7UEB - chains A and a of the 14 polymer chains in the assembly; structure by electron microscopy, 3.08 A resolution.

Chain A (and a):
Protein: Photosystem P840 reaction center, large subunit
Source organism: Chlorobaculum tepidum TLS
Notes: chain a of this document is another copy of the same molecule, construct and numbering; everything in this record applies to it too
UniProt: Q8KAY0 (Q8KAY0_CHLTE); residue numbers follow UniProt; this construct covers 1-731
Amino-acid sequence (731 residues; numbered 1 to 731; the number before each row is that of its first residue):
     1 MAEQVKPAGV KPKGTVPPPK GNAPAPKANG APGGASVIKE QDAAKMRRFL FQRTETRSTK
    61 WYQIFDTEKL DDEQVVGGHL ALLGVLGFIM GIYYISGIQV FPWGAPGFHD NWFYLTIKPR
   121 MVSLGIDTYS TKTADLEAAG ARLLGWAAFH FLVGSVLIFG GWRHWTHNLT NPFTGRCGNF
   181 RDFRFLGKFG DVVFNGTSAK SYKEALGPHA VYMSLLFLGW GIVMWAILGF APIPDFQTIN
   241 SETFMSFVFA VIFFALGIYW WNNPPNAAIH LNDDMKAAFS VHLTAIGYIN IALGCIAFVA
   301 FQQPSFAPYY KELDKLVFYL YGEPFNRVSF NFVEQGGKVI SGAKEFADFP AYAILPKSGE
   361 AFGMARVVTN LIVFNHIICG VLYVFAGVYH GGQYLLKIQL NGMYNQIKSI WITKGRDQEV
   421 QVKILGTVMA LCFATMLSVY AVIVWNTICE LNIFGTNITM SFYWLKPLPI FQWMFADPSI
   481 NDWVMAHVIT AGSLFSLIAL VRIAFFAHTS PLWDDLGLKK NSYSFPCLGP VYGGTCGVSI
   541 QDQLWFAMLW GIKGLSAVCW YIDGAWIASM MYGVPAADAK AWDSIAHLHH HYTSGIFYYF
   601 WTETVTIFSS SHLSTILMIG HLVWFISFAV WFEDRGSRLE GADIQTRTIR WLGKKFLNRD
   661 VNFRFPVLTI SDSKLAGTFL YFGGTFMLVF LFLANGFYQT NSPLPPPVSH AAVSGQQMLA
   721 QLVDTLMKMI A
Not modelled in the structure: 1-58, 709-731 (chain a: 1-56, 709-731)
Bound ions: bacteriochlorophyll a Mg near Glu242 (its only coordinating residue here); 4Fe-4S cluster Fe: Cys527, Cys536 (shared with Cys527(a), Cys536(a) of chain a); Ca2+: Asp563, Glu603, Phe692, Asn695, Gly696
Ligand contacts:
  - bacteriochlorophyll a (BCL), molecule 1: Trp61, Tyr62, Gln63, Ile64, Phe65, Asp66, Thr67, Lys276, Phe279, Leu283, Leu382, Tyr383, Ala386, Tyr389, His390, Gln393, Tyr523, Gln541, Leu544, Trp545, Met548, Leu675, Phe679
  - bacteriochlorophyll a (BCL), molecule 2: Phe65, Thr67, Leu70, Val75, Gly78, His79, Leu82, Trp165, Met275, Ala278, Phe279, His282, Leu283, Ile286, Tyr383
  - bacteriochlorophyll a (BCL), molecule 3: Asp72, Val75, Val76, His79, Leu80, Leu83, Phe149, Leu152, Val153, Val156, Leu157, Phe180, Phe183, Phe185, Phe194, Thr197, Ser198, Lys200, Ser201, Tyr202, Ala205, Pro208, His209, Tyr212, Met213, Leu216
  - bacteriochlorophyll a (BCL), molecule 4: Leu80, Val156, Leu157, Phe159, Gly160, His164, Leu169, Thr170, Asn171, Pro172, Arg176, Gly178, Asn179, Phe180, Phe183, Arg184, Phe185, Leu186, Gly187, Tyr212
  - bacteriochlorophyll a (BCL), molecule 5: Leu83, Leu86, Gly87, Met90, Tyr94, Ile117, Arg120, Met121, Leu124, Ile126, Trp146, Phe149, His150, Val153, Gly154, Leu157, Met213, Leu216, Phe217, Trp220, Val223, Ile289, Leu293
  - bacteriochlorophyll a (BCL), molecule 6: Leu83, Tyr202, Lys203, Ala205, Leu206, His209, Ala210, Met213, Leu216, Gly219, Trp220, Val223, Pro265, Ala267, His270, Leu271, Asp274, Ala278, Val281, His282, Ala285, Ile286, Trp411
  - bacteriochlorophyll a (BCL), molecule 7: Leu86, Ile89, Met90, Tyr93, Thr116, Ile117, Arg120, Ile286, Ile289, Asn290, Leu293, Phe301, Tyr310, Ile372, Asn375, His376, Cys379, Tyr383
  - bacteriochlorophyll a (BCL), molecule 8: Ile89, Tyr93, Trp112, Phe113, Thr116, Ile117, Leu371, Ile372, Phe374, Asn375, Ile378, Cys379, Leu382, Phe679, Phe682, Gly683, Phe686, Met687, Val689, Phe690, Leu693
  - bacteriochlorophyll a (BCL), molecule 9: Asp110, Asn111, Trp112, Phe113, Leu320, Tyr321, Gly322, His612, Thr615, Ile616, Ile619, Met687, Phe690
  - bacteriochlorophyll a (BCL), molecule 10: Pro119, Arg120, Ser123, Phe217, Trp220, Phe236, Gln237, Thr238, Ile239, Ser241, Glu242, Met245, Ser246, Phe249, Leu293, Ile296, Phe301, Ser305, Phe306, Tyr309, Tyr310
  - bacteriochlorophyll a (BCL), molecule 11: Ile269, His270, Ala277, Ser280, Val281, Thr284, Ala285, Tyr288, Val384, Val388, Gly391, Gly392, Tyr394, Leu395, Tyr404, Ile410, Trp411, Ile412, Lys414, Gly415, Leu497, Leu500, Ala504, Phe505
  - bacteriochlorophyll a (BCL), molecule 12: Leu431, Ala434, Thr435, Ser438, Trp464, Leu465, Lys466, Pro467, Leu468, Pro469, Ile470, Phe471, Trp473, Met474, Phe475, Asp482, Trp483, Ala486, His487, Thr490
  - F26 (2-[(1E,3E,5E,7E,9E,11E,13E,15E,17E,19E)-3,7,12,16,20,24-hexamethylpentacosa-1,3,5,7,9,11,13,15,17,19,23-undecaenyl]-1,3,4-trimethyl-benzene): Val75, His79, Leu82, Leu83, Val85, Ile89, Tyr93, Phe113, His209
  - F39 ([(2R,3S,4S,5R,6R)-6-[(10E,12E,14E)-2,6,10,14,19,23-hexamethyl-25-(2,3,6-trimethylphenyl)pentacosa-6,8,10,12,14,16,18,20,22,24-decaen-2-yl]oxy-3,4,5-tris(oxidanyl)oxan-2-yl]methyl dodecanoate), molecule 1: Phe236, Gln237, Tyr288, Ile291, Ala292, Leu293, Cys295, Ile296, Ala297, Val299, Ala300, Phe301, Gln303, Ser305, Phe306, Ile372, His376, Trp411, Leu497, Val501, Phe505
  - F39, molecule 2: Phe433, Ala434, Leu437, Ser438, Leu468
  - Chlorophyll A ester (G2O), molecule 1: Met429, Cys432, Phe433, Met436, Leu437, Tyr440, Phe495, Ile498, Arg502, Phe546, Leu549, Trp550
  - Chlorophyll A ester (G2O), molecule 2: Met436, Leu437, Tyr440, Ala441, Val444, Ile448, Phe454, Phe495, Leu549, Trp550, Ile552, Lys553, Met570, Phe597, Phe600, Trp624, Tyr681
  - Chlorophyll A ester (G2O), molecule 3: Thr615, Met618, Ile619, His621, Leu622, Trp624, Phe625, Phe628
  - Chlorophyll A ester (G2O), molecule 4: Leu622, Phe625, Ile626, Phe628, Ala629, Phe632, Asp634, Ser637, Arg638, Gly641, Ala642, Gln645
  - Bacteriochlorophyll A isomer (GS0), molecule 1: Met436, Val439, Ile443, Val488, Ala491, Gly492, Ile552, Lys553, Gly554, Ser556, Ala557, Trp560, Ile567, Ile596, Phe600, Thr604, Ile607, Phe608, Leu617, His621, Trp624, Tyr681, Gly684, Thr685, Phe686, Leu688, Val689, Phe692
  - Bacteriochlorophyll A isomer (GS0), molecule 2: Phe597, Phe600, Trp601, Trp624
  - 4Fe-4S cluster (SF4): Cys527, Gly529, Pro530, Thr535, Cys536, Glu633, Ile670, Lys674
What the authors report for this chain:
  - binding site for 1,2-dipalmitoyl-phosphatidyl-glycerole: Arg638, Gln645

Interface between chain A and chain a:
Residue-residue contacts - 185 pairs, chain A then chain a:
  Phe325(A) - Asn452(a)
  Phe325(A) - Ala577(a)  hydrophobic
  Arg327(A) - Ala577(a)  hydrogen bond (side chain-backbone)
  Arg327(A) - Pro707(a)  hydrogen bond (side chain-backbone)
  Phe330(A) - Ile458(a)  hydrophobic
  Phe330(A) - Asp578(a)
  Phe330(A) - Ala581(a)  hydrophobic
  Phe330(A) - Ile585(a)  hydrophobic
  Glu345(A) - Pro707(a)
  Glu345(A) - Val708(a)
  Val422(A) - Arg647(a)
  Lys423(A) - Trp651(a)
  Leu425(A) - Ile644(a)  hydrophobic
  Gly426(A) - Thr648(a)
  Thr427(A) - Trp651(a)
  Met429(A) - Ile644(a)  hydrophobic
  Met429(A) - Gln645(a)
  Met429(A) - Thr648(a)
  Tyr440(A) - Leu622(a)
  Thr447(A) - Met618(a)
  Leu451(A) - Ser611(a)  hydrogen bond (backbone-side chain)
  Leu451(A) - Ser614(a)
  Leu451(A) - Met618(a)  hydrophobic
  Asn452(A) - Phe325(a)
  Ile453(A) - Thr615(a)
  Ile458(A) - Phe330(a)  hydrophobic
  Arg502(A) - Ser637(a)
  Arg502(A) - Glu640(a)
  Phe506(A) - Glu640(a)
  Phe506(A) - Ile644(a)  hydrophobic
  Ser510(A) - Glu640(a)  hydrogen bond
  Pro511(A) - Asp643(a)
  Pro511(A) - Ile644(a)  hydrophobic
  Pro511(A) - Arg647(a)
  Leu512(A) - Leu639(a)  hydrophobic
  Leu512(A) - Asp643(a)  hydrogen bond (backbone-side chain)
  Asp515(A) - Arg647(a)  salt bridge
  Lys520(A) - Glu640(a)  salt bridge
  Pro526(A) - Pro530(a)  hydrophobic
  Cys527(A) - Pro530(a)
  Leu528(A) - Pro530(a)
  Gly529(A) - Gly529(a)
  Gly529(A) - Pro530(a)
  Pro530(A) - Cys527(a)
  Pro530(A) - Leu528(a)
  Tyr532(A) - Arg635(a)  hydrogen bond (backbone-side chain)
  Tyr532(A) - Leu639(a)
  Gly533(A) - Arg635(a)  hydrogen bond (backbone-side chain)
  Gly533(A) - Thr669(a)
  Gly533(A) - Ile670(a)  hydrogen bond (backbone-backbone)
  Gly534(A) - Arg635(a)  hydrogen bond (backbone-side chain)
  Gly534(A) - Gly636(a)
  Gly534(A) - Leu639(a)
  Gly534(A) - Ile670(a)
  Thr535(A) - Gly636(a)
  Cys536(A) - Glu633(a)
  Cys536(A) - Asp634(a)
  Cys536(A) - Arg635(a)
  Cys536(A) - Gly636(a)  hydrogen bond (backbone-backbone)
  Cys536(A) - Ser637(a)  hydrogen bond (backbone-backbone)
  Cys536(A) - Ile670(a)  hydrophobic
  Gly537(A) - Glu633(a)  hydrogen bond (backbone-backbone)
  Gly537(A) - Ser637(a)
  Val538(A) - Glu640(a)
  Gln543(A) - Ser637(a)  hydrogen bond
  Phe546(A) - Glu633(a)
  Phe546(A) - Asp634(a)
  Phe546(A) - Ser637(a)
  Leu549(A) - Phe632(a)  hydrophobic
  Met570(A) - Met618(a)  hydrophobic
  Met571(A) - Phe608(a)  hydrophobic
  Met571(A) - Ser614(a)
  Met571(A) - Met618(a)  hydrophobic
  Val574(A) - Phe608(a)
  Pro575(A) - Ser609(a)
  Ala576(A) - Phe608(a)
  Ala576(A) - Ser609(a)
  Ala577(A) - Phe325(a)  hydrophobic
  Ala577(A) - Arg327(a)  hydrogen bond (backbone-side chain)
  Ala581(A) - Phe330(a)  hydrophobic
  Ser584(A) - Phe330(a)
  Ile585(A) - Phe330(a)  hydrophobic
  Phe597(A) - Phe608(a)
  Phe597(A) - Leu617(a)  hydrophobic
  Phe597(A) - Met618(a)  hydrophobic
  Phe597(A) - His621(a)
  Tyr598(A) - Phe608(a)  hydrophobic
  Trp601(A) - Trp601(a)  hydrogen bond (backbone-side chain)
  Trp601(A) - Thr604(a)
  Trp601(A) - Val605(a)
  Thr604(A) - Trp601(a)
  Val605(A) - Trp601(a)
  Phe608(A) - Met571(a)  hydrophobic
  Phe608(A) - Val574(a)
  Phe608(A) - Ala576(a)
  Phe608(A) - Phe597(a)
  Phe608(A) - Tyr598(a)  hydrophobic
  Phe608(A) - Trp601(a)  hydrophobic
  Ser609(A) - Pro575(a)
  Ser609(A) - Ala576(a)
  Ser611(A) - Leu451(a)
  Ser611(A) - Ile453(a)
  Ser614(A) - Leu451(a)
  Ser614(A) - Met571(a)  hydrogen bond
  Thr615(A) - Leu451(a)
  Thr615(A) - Ile453(a)
  Leu617(A) - Met571(a)  hydrophobic
  Leu617(A) - Phe597(a)  hydrophobic
  Met618(A) - Thr447(a)
  Met618(A) - Leu451(a)  hydrophobic
  Met618(A) - Met571(a)  hydrophobic
  Met618(A) - Phe597(a)  hydrophobic
  His621(A) - Phe597(a)
  Leu622(A) - Tyr440(a)
  Trp624(A) - Trp624(a)  hydrophobic
  Trp624(A) - Phe628(a)  hydrophobic
  Phe628(A) - Phe628(a)  hydrophobic
  Phe628(A) - Phe632(a)  hydrophobic
  Phe628(A) - Tyr681(a)
  Val630(A) - Glu633(a)
  Trp631(A) - Phe632(a)
  Trp631(A) - Glu633(a)  hydrogen bond (backbone-backbone)
  Phe632(A) - Leu549(a)  hydrophobic
  Phe632(A) - Trp631(a)
  Phe632(A) - Phe632(a)  hydrophobic
  Phe632(A) - Glu633(a)
  Phe632(A) - Tyr681(a)  hydrophobic
  Glu633(A) - Cys536(a)
  Glu633(A) - Gly537(a)  hydrogen bond (backbone-backbone)
  Glu633(A) - Phe546(a)
  Glu633(A) - Val630(a)
  Glu633(A) - Trp631(a)  hydrogen bond (backbone-backbone)
  Glu633(A) - Phe632(a)
  Glu633(A) - Glu633(a)
  Glu633(A) - Ile670(a)
  Glu633(A) - Lys674(a)
  Asp634(A) - Cys536(a)
  Asp634(A) - Phe546(a)
  Arg635(A) - Tyr532(a)  hydrogen bond (side chain-backbone)
  Arg635(A) - Gly533(a)  hydrogen bond (side chain-backbone)
  Arg635(A) - Gly534(a)  hydrogen bond (side chain-backbone)
  Arg635(A) - Cys536(a)
  Gly636(A) - Gly534(a)
  Gly636(A) - Thr535(a)
  Gly636(A) - Cys536(a)  hydrogen bond (backbone-backbone)
  Gly636(A) - Val538(a)
  Ser637(A) - Arg502(a)  hydrogen bond (backbone-side chain)
  Ser637(A) - Cys536(a)  hydrogen bond (backbone-backbone)
  Ser637(A) - Gly537(a)
  Ser637(A) - Val538(a)
  Ser637(A) - Gln543(a)  hydrogen bond
  Ser637(A) - Phe546(a)
  Leu639(A) - Leu512(a)  hydrophobic
  Leu639(A) - Tyr532(a)
  Leu639(A) - Gly534(a)
  Glu640(A) - Ser510(a)  hydrogen bond
  Glu640(A) - Trp513(a)
  Glu640(A) - Lys520(a)  salt bridge
  Glu640(A) - Val538(a)
  Gly641(A) - Met429(a)
  Gly641(A) - Arg502(a)
  Asp643(A) - Pro511(a)
  Asp643(A) - Leu512(a)  hydrogen bond (side chain-backbone)
  Ile644(A) - Leu425(a)  hydrophobic
  Ile644(A) - Met429(a)  hydrophobic
  Ile644(A) - Phe506(a)  hydrophobic
  Ile644(A) - Pro511(a)  hydrophobic
  Gln645(A) - Met429(a)
  Arg647(A) - Pro511(a)
  Arg647(A) - Asp515(a)  salt bridge
  Thr648(A) - Gly426(a)
  Trp651(A) - Lys423(a)
  Thr669(A) - Gly533(a)
  Ile670(A) - Gly533(a)  hydrogen bond (backbone-backbone)
  Ile670(A) - Gly534(a)
  Ile670(A) - Cys536(a)  hydrophobic
  Ile670(A) - Glu633(a)
  Lys674(A) - Glu633(a)
  Tyr681(A) - Phe628(a)
  Tyr681(A) - Phe632(a)  hydrophobic
  Pro707(A) - Arg327(a)
  Pro707(A) - Glu345(a)
  Val708(A) - Val328(a)
  Val708(A) - Ser329(a)
  Val708(A) - Glu345(a)
Also at the interface, not in a pair above, chain A (100 interface residues in all): Val328, Ser329, Ala343, Lys344, Ala430, Thr459, Asp514, Asp578, Ser610, Arg638, Leu652, Lys655, Leu668, Pro706
Also at the interface, not in a pair above, chain a (91 interface residues in all): Val422, Ala430, Thr459, Met570, Ser610, Gly641, Leu652

In short:
100 residues of chain A face 91 of chain a across their interface, with 29 hydrogen bonds and 4 salt bridges.
Polar pairs include Asp515(A)-Arg647(a), Lys520(A)-Glu640(a) and Arg327(A)-Ala577(a). From the paper: a
binding site for 1,2-dipalmitoyl-phosphatidyl-glycerole at Arg638(A) and Gln645(A).
Chain A and chain a are both Photosystem P840 reaction center, large subunit (Chlorobaculum tepidum TLS); the
structure, Photosynthetic assembly of Chlorobaculum tepidum (RC-FMO2), was determined by electron microscopy
(same publication as 7UEA).
